2PO6 - chains C and D of the 4 polymer chains in the assembly; structure by X-ray diffraction, 3.20 A resolution.

Chain C:
Name: NKT15 alpha-chain
Organism: Homo sapiens
Reference sequence: Q6PIZ8 (Q6PIZ8_HUMAN); residues 106-207 here correspond to UniProt positions 122-223 (UniProt number = residue number + 16)
Sequence (204 residues; numbered 1 to 207; 3 numbers in that range are skipped by the numbering (no residue carries them; nothing is unmodelled there); the number before each row is that of its first residue):
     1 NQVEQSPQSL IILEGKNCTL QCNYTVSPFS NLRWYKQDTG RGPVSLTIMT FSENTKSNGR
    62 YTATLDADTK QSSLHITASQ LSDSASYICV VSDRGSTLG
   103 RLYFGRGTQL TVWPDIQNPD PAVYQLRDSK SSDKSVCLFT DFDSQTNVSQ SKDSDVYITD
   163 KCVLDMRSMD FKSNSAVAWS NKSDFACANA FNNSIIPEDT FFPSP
Not modelled in the structure: 207
Disulfides: Cys22-Cys90, Cys139-Cys189
Small-molecule neighbours: Beta-2-Microglobulin (AGH; n-{(1S,2R,3S)-1-[(alpha-D-galactopyranosyloxy)methyl]-2,3-dihydroxyheptadecyl}hexacosanamide): Pro28, Phe29, Ser30, Asp94, Arg95, Gly96

Chain D:
Name: NKT15 beta-chain
Organism: Homo sapiens
Reference sequence: Q6GMR4 (Q6GMR4_HUMAN); the author numbering skips numbers that UniProt does not, so the offset changes along the chain: 29-63 = UniProt 48-82; 65-103 = UniProt 83-121; 105-247 = UniProt 122-264
Sequence (244 residues; numbered 2 to 247; 2 numbers in that range are skipped by the numbering (no residue carries them; nothing is unmodelled there); the number before each row is that of its first residue):
     2 ADIYQTPRYL VIGTGKKITL ECSQTMGHDK MYWYQQDPGM ELHLIHYSYG VNSTEKGDLS
    62 SE
    65 STVSRIRTEH FPLTLESARP SHTSQYLCAS SGLRDRGLY
   105 EQYFGPGTRL TVTEDLKNVF PPEVAVFEPS EAEISHTQKA TLVCLATGFY PDHVELSWWV
   165 NGKEVHSGVC TDPQPLKEQP ALNDSRYALS SRLRVSATFW QNPRNHFRCQ VQFYGLSEND
   225 EWTQDRAKPV TQIVSAEAWG RAD
Disulfides: Cys23-Cys92, Cys148-Cys213

Chain C / chain D interface:
Cross-chain cystine bridges: Cys164(C)-Cys174(D)
Contacting residue pairs (81; chain C residue first):
  Arg33(C) with Tyr103(D)
  Tyr35(C) with Gln106(D), hydrogen bond; Phe108(D), hydrophobic
  Gln37(C) with Gln37(D), hydrogen bond
  Gly42(C) with Leu91(D); Gly109(D)
  Pro43(C) with Phe108(D)
  Ser45(C) with Gln106(D)
  Ile48(C) with Glu105(D)
  Thr98(C) with Lys31(D), hydrogen bond (backbone-side chain); Tyr50(D); Ser95(D); Tyr103(D)
  Gly100(C) with Lys31(D)
  Leu104(C) with Tyr35(D); Gln106(D)
  Phe106(C) with Tyr35(D); Leu43(D), hydrophobic
  Arg108(C) with Glu42(D)
  Asp122(C) with His140(D), salt bridge; Thr141(D)
  Tyr126(C) with Ser134(D); Ala136(D), hydrophobic; Glu137(D); His140(D); Thr141(D)
  Gln127(C) with Ser134(D)
  Leu128(C) with Glu132(D); Pro133(D), hydrophobic; Ser134(D); Thr145(D); Val147(D), hydrophobic
  Arg129(C) with Phe131(D); Glu132(D), salt bridge; Pro133(D), hydrogen bond (side chain-backbone); Trp204(D); Arg245(D)
  Ser131(C) with Val130(D), hydrogen bond (side chain-backbone); Phe131(D)
  Ser134(C) with Ala129(D); Phe131(D)
  Lys136(C) with Phe131(D)
  Val138(C) with Phe131(D), hydrophobic
  Leu140(C) with Thr145(D)
  Asp143(C) with Thr141(D); Arg198(D), salt bridge
  Lys154(C) with Pro184(D)
  Ser156(C) with Gln183(D)
  Tyr159(C) with Leu180(D), hydrophobic; Glu182(D)
  Ile160(C) with Leu180(D)
  Thr161(C) with Asp176(D); Ser194(D), hydrogen bond; Arg196(D)
  Cys164(C) with Cys174(D), disulfide; Thr175(D); Arg196(D)
  Val165(C) with Cys174(D), hydrogen bond (backbone-side chain)
  Leu166(C) with Gly172(D); Arg196(D); Arg198(D)
  Asp167(C) with Ser171(D); Gly172(D), hydrogen bond (backbone-backbone)
  Met168(C) with Ser171(D); Gly172(D); Arg198(D); Val199(D), hydrophobic
  Arg169(C) with His170(D); Ser171(D), hydrogen bond (backbone-side chain)
  Met171(C) with Lys143(D), hydrogen bond; Ser200(D)
  Phe173(C) with Arg198(D)
  Ser175(C) with Arg198(D), hydrogen bond
  Ser177(C) with Arg196(D), hydrogen bond
  Ala178(C) with Arg196(D)
  Val179(C) with Val147(D), hydrophobic; Arg196(D)
  Trp181(C) with Leu149(D), hydrophobic; Ala192(D), hydrophobic
  Phe203(C) with His140(D)
  Pro205(C) with Ala136(D), hydrophobic
Interface residues without a listed pair, chain C (53 interface residues in all): Gly40, Arg41, Thr50, Leu99, Gly107, Asp130, Thr142, Gln152, Asp162, Ser170
Interface residues without a listed pair, chain D (53 interface residues in all): Gln89, Arg100, Leu102, Pro110, Thr151, Val173, Lys181, Asp247

In short:
Chain C and chain D each contribute 53 residues to their interface, with 1 disulfide bond, 12 hydrogen bonds
and 3 salt bridges. Polar contacts include Asp122(C)-His140(D), Arg129(C)-Glu132(D) and Asp143(C)-Arg198(D).
Bound to chain C: Beta-2-Microglobulin.
Here chain C is NKT15 alpha-chain and chain D is NKT15 beta-chain, both from Homo sapiens. Entry 2PO6 (Crystal
structure of CD1d-lipid-antigen complexed with Beta-2-Microglobulin, NKT15 Alpha-Chain and NKT15 Beta-Chain)
was determined by X-ray diffraction.
